Entry 3ZHA (X-ray diffraction, 2.55 A resolution); this record covers chains A and E of the 5 polymer chains in the assembly.

Chain A:
Protein: HSP47
From: Canis lupus familiaris
UniProtKB: C7C419 (C7C419_CANFA); numbering as in UniProt (aligned over 36-418)
Chain sequence (392 residues; numbered 35 to 426; the number before each row is that of its first residue):
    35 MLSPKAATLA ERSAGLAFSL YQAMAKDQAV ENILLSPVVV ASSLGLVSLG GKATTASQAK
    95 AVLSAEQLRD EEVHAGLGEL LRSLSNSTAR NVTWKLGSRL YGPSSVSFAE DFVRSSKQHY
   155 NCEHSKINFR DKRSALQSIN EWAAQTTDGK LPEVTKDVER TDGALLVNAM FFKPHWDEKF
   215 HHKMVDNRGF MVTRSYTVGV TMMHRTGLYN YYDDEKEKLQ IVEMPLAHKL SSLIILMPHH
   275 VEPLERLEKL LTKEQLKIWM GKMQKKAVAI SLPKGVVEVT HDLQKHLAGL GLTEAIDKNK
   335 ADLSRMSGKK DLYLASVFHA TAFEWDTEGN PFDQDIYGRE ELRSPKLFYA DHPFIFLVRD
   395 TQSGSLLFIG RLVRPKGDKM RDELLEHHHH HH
Unresolved in the structure: 120-125, 421-426
Differences from the reference sequence: expression tag (35, 419-426)
Small-molecule neighbours: succinic acid (SIN): Ala63, Val64, Glu65, Asn66, Glu312, Val313, Thr314, His315
Reported in the primary citation:
  - specificity-determining residues: Tyr383 (proposed by the authors, not directly observed)
  - disease-associated variants - L78P: decreased expression (citing earlier work)
  - disease-associated variants - L326P: decreased expression

Chain E:
Protein: Collagen model peptide 18-T8R11
Chain sequence (19 residues; each row starts with the number of its first residue; numbering starts at 0):
     0 XPPGPPGPTG PRGPPGPPX
Unresolved in the structure: 18
Modified / non-standard residues: ACE (acetyl group) at position 0; NH2 (amino group) at position 18

How chain A and chain E interact:
Pairs across the interface (25; chain A residue first):
  His215(A) - Pro4(E)
  Met218(A) - Pro4(E)  hydrophobic
  Met218(A) - Pro5(E)
  Met218(A) - Gly6(E)
  Met218(A) - Pro7(E)
  Asp220(A) - Pro7(E)
  Arg222(A) - Pro7(E)
  Arg222(A) - Thr8(E)  hydrogen bond (side chain-backbone)
  Arg222(A) - Gly9(E)  hydrogen bond (side chain-backbone)
  Arg222(A) - Pro10(E)
  Met225(A) - Arg11(E)
  His238(A) - Pro7(E)
  His238(A) - Thr8(E)
  Ala303(A) - Thr8(E)
  Ser305(A) - Thr8(E)  hydrogen bond
  Gln368(A) - Pro1(E)
  Tyr371(A) - Pro4(E)  hydrophobic
  Tyr371(A) - Pro5(E)
  Leu381(A) - Thr8(E)
  Tyr383(A) - Thr8(E)
  Tyr383(A) - Gly9(E)
  Asp385(A) - Arg11(E)  salt bridge
  His386(A) - Arg11(E)
  Leu418(A) - Pro13(E)  hydrophobic
  Leu418(A) - Pro14(E)
Interface features reported in the paper:
  - residue pairs: Ala303(A)-Thr8(E) (water-mediated contact), Ser305(A)-Thr8(E) (water-mediated contact), Asp385(A)-Arg11(E) (salt bridge)

Overview:
Chain A and chain E form an interface of 15 and 11 residues respectively; the contacts include 3 hydrogen
bonds and 1 salt bridge. Polar pairs include Asp385(A)-Arg11(E), Arg222(A)-Thr8(E) and Arg222(A)-Gly9(E). The
paper describes water-mediated contacts between Ala303(A) and Thr8(E) and Ser305(A) and Thr8(E); a salt bridge
between Asp385(A) and Arg11(E). From the paper: L78P and L326P of chain A reduce expression; the specificity
determinant Tyr383(A).
Here chain A is HSP47 (Canis lupus familiaris) and chain E is Collagen model peptide 18-T8R11. Entry 3ZHA
(Molecular basis for the action of the collagen-specific chaperone Hsp47 SERPINH1 and its structure-specific
client recognition) was determined by X-ray diffraction (same publication as 4AU2, 4AU3, 4AU4 and 4AXY).
